PDB entry 5C2G | X-ray diffraction, 2.60 A resolution | chains A and C of the 6 polymer chains in the assembly

== Chain A (and C) ==
Name: Form II RubisCO
Notes: chain C of this document is another copy of the same molecule, construct and numbering; everything in this record applies to it too
Sequence (479 residues; each row starts with the number of its first residue; numbers below 1 keep their minus sign (Met-19 is residue -19)):
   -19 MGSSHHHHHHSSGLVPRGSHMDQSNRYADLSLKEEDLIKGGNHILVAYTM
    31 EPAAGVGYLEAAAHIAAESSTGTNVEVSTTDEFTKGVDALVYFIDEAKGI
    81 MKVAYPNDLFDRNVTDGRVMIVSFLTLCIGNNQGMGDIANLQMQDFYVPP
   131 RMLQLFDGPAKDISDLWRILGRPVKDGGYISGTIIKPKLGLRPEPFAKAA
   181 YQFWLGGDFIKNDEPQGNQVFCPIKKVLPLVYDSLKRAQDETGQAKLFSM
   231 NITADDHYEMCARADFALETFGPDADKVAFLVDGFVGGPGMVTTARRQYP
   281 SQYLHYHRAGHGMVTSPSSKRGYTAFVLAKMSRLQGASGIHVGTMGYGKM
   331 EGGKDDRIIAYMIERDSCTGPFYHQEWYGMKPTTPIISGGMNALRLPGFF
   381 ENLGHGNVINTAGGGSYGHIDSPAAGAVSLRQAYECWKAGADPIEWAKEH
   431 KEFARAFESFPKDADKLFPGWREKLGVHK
Disordered / not traced: -19 to -3, 459 (chain C: -19 to -4, 456-459)
Modified positions: Lys191 (lysine nz-carboxylic acid; KCX)
Ion coordination: Mg2+: Lys191, Asp193, Glu194 (together with 2-carboxyarabinitol-1,5-diphosphate)
Small-molecule neighbours:
  - 2-carboxyarabinitol-1,5-diphosphate (CAP), molecule 1: Glu48, Thr53, Asn54, Asn111
  - 2-carboxyarabinitol-1,5-diphosphate (CAP), molecule 2: Ile164, Lys166, Lys168, Lys191, Asp193, Glu194, His287, Arg288, His291, His321, Gly323, Lys329, Met330, Ser368, Gly369, Gly370, Thr391, Ala392, Gly393, Gly394

== Interface between chain A and chain C ==
Residue-residue contacts (206; chain A residue first):
  Gly-2(A) with Lys329(C)
  His0(A) with Arg375(C), hydrogen bond; Lys442(C), hydrogen bond (backbone-side chain); Asp443(C), salt bridge
  Glu48(A) with Lys168(C), salt bridge; Lys329(C), salt bridge
  Ser50(A) with Lys168(C); Leu169(C)
  Thr51(A) with Pro167(C); Lys168(C), hydrogen bond (backbone-backbone); Leu169(C)
  Gly52(A) with Lys168(C)
  Thr53(A) with Lys166(C); Lys329(C), hydrogen bond
  Asn54(A) with Lys329(C)
  Val55(A) with Gly394(C)
  Glu56(A) with Gly398(C)
  Val57(A) with Lys166(C); Tyr397(C)
  Ser58(A) with Tyr397(C), hydrogen bond (backbone-backbone)
  Thr59(A) with Lys166(C), hydrogen bond (side chain-backbone); Pro167(C); Leu171(C); Ala179(C); Tyr397(C)
  Asp61(A) with Leu171(C)
  Phe63(A) with Gly170(C); Arg172(C); Phe201(C), hydrophobic
  Thr64(A) with Pro167(C); Leu169(C); Gly170(C)
  Asp88(A) with Gln199(C); Val200(C); Phe201(C)
  Leu89(A) with Leu169(C); Gln199(C), hydrogen bond (backbone-side chain)
  Asp91(A) with Gly197(C); Asn198(C), hydrogen bond (side chain-backbone); Gln199(C); Arg243(C), salt bridge
  Arg92(A) with Asn198(C), hydrogen bond (backbone-side chain); Val200(C); Arg243(C), hydrogen bond (backbone-side chain)
  Asn93(A) with Asn198(C); Glu239(C)
  Val94(A) with Asn198(C); Ile204(C), hydrophobic; Lys205(C); Glu239(C), hydrogen bond (backbone-side chain)
  Thr95(A) with Glu239(C), hydrogen bond
  Met100(A) with Thr233(C); Ala234(C), hydrophobic; Asp235(C); Arg243(C)
  Ile101(A) with Asp235(C), hydrogen bond (backbone-side chain)
  Val102(A) with Thr233(C); Asp235(C), hydrogen bond (backbone-side chain); Val266(C), hydrophobic; Gly267(C)
  Thr106(A) with Glu194(C); Asp263(C), hydrogen bond; Val266(C)
  Leu107(A) with Leu169(C), hydrophobic; Pro195(C), hydrophobic
  Ile109(A) with Gly290(C)
  Gly110(A) with Gly290(C), hydrogen bond (backbone-backbone)
  Asn111(A) with Lys168(C); Glu194(C), hydrogen bond; His287(C); Ala289(C)
  Gln113(A) with Gly290(C); Gly292(C); Met293(C)
  Gly114(A) with Met330(C); Glu331(C), hydrogen bond (backbone-backbone)
  Met115(A) with Lys329(C); Met330(C), hydrophobic; Glu331(C)
  Gly116(A) with Lys329(C), hydrogen bond (backbone-backbone); Met330(C)
  Ile118(A) with Glu331(C)
  Lys166(A) with Thr53(C); Val57(C); Thr59(C), hydrogen bond (backbone-side chain)
  Pro167(A) with Thr51(C); Thr59(C); Thr64(C)
  Lys168(A) with Glu48(C), salt bridge; Ser50(C); Thr51(C), hydrogen bond (backbone-backbone); Gly52(C); Asn111(C)
  Leu169(A) with Ser50(C); Thr51(C); Thr64(C); Leu89(C); Leu107(C), hydrophobic
  Gly170(A) with Phe63(C); Thr64(C)
  Leu171(A) with Thr59(C)
  Arg172(A) with Asp61(C), salt bridge; Phe63(C)
  Ala179(A) with Thr59(C)
  Glu194(A) with Thr106(C); Asn111(C), hydrogen bond
  Pro195(A) with Leu107(C), hydrophobic
  Gly197(A) with Asp91(C)
  Asn198(A) with Asp91(C), hydrogen bond (backbone-side chain); Arg92(C), hydrogen bond (side chain-backbone); Asn93(C); Val94(C)
  Gln199(A) with Asp88(C); Leu89(C), hydrogen bond (side chain-backbone); Asp91(C)
  Val200(A) with Asp88(C); Arg92(C)
  Phe201(A) with Phe63(C), hydrophobic; Val67(C), hydrophobic; Asp88(C)
  Ile204(A) with Val94(C), hydrophobic
  Lys205(A) with Val94(C)
  Thr233(A) with Met100(C); Val102(C)
  Ala234(A) with Met100(C), hydrophobic
  Asp235(A) with Met100(C); Ile101(C), hydrogen bond (side chain-backbone); Val102(C), hydrogen bond (side chain-backbone); Pro269(C); Gly270(C); Thr273(C)
  Asp236(A) with Thr273(C); Arg277(C), salt bridge
  His237(A) with His237(C); Tyr238(C), hydrogen bond
  Tyr238(A) with His237(C), hydrogen bond; Gln278(C)
  Glu239(A) with Asn93(C); Val94(C), hydrogen bond (side chain-backbone); Thr95(C), hydrogen bond
  Arg243(A) with Asp91(C), salt bridge; Arg92(C), hydrogen bond (side chain-backbone); Met100(C)
  Asp263(A) with Thr106(C), hydrogen bond
  Val266(A) with Leu105(C); Thr106(C); Pro269(C)
  Gly267(A) with Val102(C); Gly268(C); Pro269(C); Gly270(C)
  Gly268(A) with Gly267(C)
  Pro269(A) with Asp235(C); Val266(C); Gly267(C)
  Gly270(A) with Asp235(C); Gly267(C); Met271(C)
  Met271(A) with Val102(C), hydrophobic; Gly270(C)
  Thr273(A) with Asp235(C); Asp236(C)
  Arg277(A) with Asp236(C), salt bridge
  Gln278(A) with Tyr238(C)
  His287(A) with Asn111(C)
  Ala289(A) with Asn111(C)
  Gly290(A) with Ile109(C); Gly110(C), hydrogen bond (backbone-backbone); Gln113(C)
  Gly292(A) with Gln113(C); Arg301(C), hydrogen bond (backbone-side chain)
  Met293(A) with Ile109(C); Gln113(C); Val294(C), hydrophobic; Arg301(C); Gly302(C)
  Val294(A) with Met293(C), hydrophobic; Val294(C), hydrophobic
  Ser296(A) with Arg301(C), hydrogen bond
  Arg301(A) with Gly292(C), hydrogen bond (side chain-backbone); Met293(C); Ser296(C), hydrogen bond; Ser298(C), hydrogen bond; Glu331(C), salt bridge
  Gly302(A) with Met293(C)
  Gly328(A) with Arg-3(C), hydrogen bond (backbone-backbone)
  Lys329(A) with Glu48(C), salt bridge; Thr53(C), hydrogen bond; Asn54(C); Met115(C); Gly116(C), hydrogen bond (backbone-backbone)
  Met330(A) with Asn111(C); Gly114(C); Met115(C), hydrophobic
  Glu331(A) with Gly114(C), hydrogen bond (backbone-backbone); Met115(C); Ile118(C); Arg301(C), salt bridge
  Arg375(A) with His0(C), hydrogen bond
  Gly394(A) with Val55(C)
  Tyr397(A) with Val57(C); Ser58(C), hydrogen bond (backbone-backbone); Thr59(C)
  Gly398(A) with Glu56(C)
  Lys442(A) with His0(C), hydrogen bond (side chain-backbone)
  Asp443(A) with His0(C), salt bridge
Other interface residues (no listed pair), chain A (104 interface residues in all): Thr60, Val67, Phe90, Leu105, Ala119, Asn231, Ala242, Phe265, Thr274, Ser298, Tyr303, Gly370, Asn372, Pro403
Other interface residues (no listed pair), chain C (105 interface residues in all): Gly-2, Thr60, Phe90, Ala119, Gln182, Ala242, Thr274, Ser299, Tyr303, Gly370, Asn372, Pro403, Phe440

== Summary ==
Chain A and chain C form an interface of 104 and 105 residues respectively, with 46 hydrogen bonds and 13 salt
bridges. Among the polar pairs are His0(A)-Asp443(C), Glu48(A)-Lys168(C) and Glu48(A)-Lys329(C). Chain A binds
2-carboxyarabinitol-1,5-diphosphate. The Mg2+ site is built by Lys191(A), Asp193(A) and Glu194(A).
Chain A and chain C are both Form II RubisCO; the structure, GWS1B RubisCO: Form II RubisCO derived from
uncultivated Gallionellacea species (CABP-bound), was determined by X-ray diffraction, deposited together with
5C2C.
